PDB entry 6LRS | electron microscopy, 3.37 A resolution | chains G and B of the 12 polymer chains in the assembly

[Chain G (and B)]
Molecule: Ribulose bisphosphate carboxylase large chain
Organism: Nostoc sp. (strain PCC 7120 / SAG 25.82 / UTEX 2576)
Notes: EC 4.1.1.39; chain B of this document is another copy of the same molecule, construct and numbering; everything in this record applies to it too
Reference sequence: P00879 (RBL_NOSS1); residue numbers follow UniProt; this construct covers 1-476
Sequence (476 residues; numbered 1 to 476; the number before each row is that of its first residue):
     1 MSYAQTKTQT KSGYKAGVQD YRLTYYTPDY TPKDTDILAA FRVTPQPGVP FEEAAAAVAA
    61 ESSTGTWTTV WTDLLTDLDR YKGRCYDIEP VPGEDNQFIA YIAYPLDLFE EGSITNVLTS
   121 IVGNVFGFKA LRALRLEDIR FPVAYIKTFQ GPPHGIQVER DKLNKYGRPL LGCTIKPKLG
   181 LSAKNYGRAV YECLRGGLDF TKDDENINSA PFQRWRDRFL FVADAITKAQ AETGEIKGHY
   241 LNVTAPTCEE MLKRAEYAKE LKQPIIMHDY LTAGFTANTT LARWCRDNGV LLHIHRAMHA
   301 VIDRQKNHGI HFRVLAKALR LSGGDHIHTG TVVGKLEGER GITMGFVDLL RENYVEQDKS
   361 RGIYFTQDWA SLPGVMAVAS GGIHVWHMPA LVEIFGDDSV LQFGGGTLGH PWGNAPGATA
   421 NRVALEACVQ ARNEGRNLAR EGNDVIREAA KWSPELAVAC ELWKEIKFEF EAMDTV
Unresolved in the structure: 1-22, 436-476 (chain B: 1-21, 461-476)
Curated features (UniProtKB/Swiss-Prot):
  - active site (Proton acceptor): Lys-176, His-295
  - binding site (substrate): Asn-124, Thr-174, Lys-178, Arg-296, His-328, Ser-380
  - binding site (Mg(2+)): Lys-202, Asp-204, Glu-205
  - site: Lys-335 (Transition state stabilizer)
  - modified residue: Lys-202 (N6-carboxylysine)

[Chain G / chain B interface]
Residue-residue contacts (19):
  Thr-35(G) / Val-143(B)
  Leu-106(G) / Val-143(B)  hydrophobic
  Leu-106(G) / Lys-147(B)
  Asp-107(G) / Ala-370(B)
  Asp-107(G) / Ser-371(B)
  Glu-111(G) / Lys-147(B)  salt bridge
  Val-143(G) / Thr-35(B)
  Val-143(G) / Ala-144(B)  hydrophobic
  Ala-144(G) / Val-143(B)  hydrophobic
  Ala-144(G) / Ala-144(B)  hydrophobic
  Ala-144(G) / Lys-147(B)
  Lys-147(G) / Leu-106(B)
  Lys-147(G) / Glu-111(B)
  Lys-147(G) / Ala-144(B)
  Lys-147(G) / Thr-148(B)  hydrogen bond (backbone-side chain)
  Thr-148(G) / Lys-147(B)
  Thr-148(G) / Thr-148(B)
  Ala-370(G) / Asp-107(B)
  Ser-371(G) / Asp-107(B)  hydrogen bond
Also at the interface, not in a pair above, chain G (12 interface residues in all): Asp-34, Tyr-81
Also at the interface, not in a pair above, chain B (11 interface residues in all): Asp-34

[Summary]
12 residues of chain G and 11 residues of chain B are in contact, with 2 hydrogen bonds and 1 salt bridge.
Polar contacts include Glu-111(G)/Lys-147(B), Lys-147(G)/Thr-148(B) and Ser-371(G)/Asp-107(B).
Both chains are Ribulose bisphosphate carboxylase large chain (Nostoc sp. (strain PCC 7120 / SAG 25.82 / UTEX
2576)). Entry 6LRS (Cryo-EM structure of RbcL8-RbcS4 from Anabaena sp. PCC 7120) was determined by electron
microscopy, deposited together with 6KKM and 6LRR.
